5U16 - chains A and G of the 4 polymer chains in the assembly; structure by X-ray diffraction, 2.00 A resolution.

== Chain A ==
Molecule: Major histocompatibility complex class I-related gene protein
Source organism: Homo sapiens
Reference sequence: Q95460 (HMR1_HUMAN); residues 1-270 here correspond to UniProt positions 23-292 (UniProt number = residue number + 22)
Amino-acid sequence (271 residues; row label = number of the first residue in the row; numbering starts at 0):
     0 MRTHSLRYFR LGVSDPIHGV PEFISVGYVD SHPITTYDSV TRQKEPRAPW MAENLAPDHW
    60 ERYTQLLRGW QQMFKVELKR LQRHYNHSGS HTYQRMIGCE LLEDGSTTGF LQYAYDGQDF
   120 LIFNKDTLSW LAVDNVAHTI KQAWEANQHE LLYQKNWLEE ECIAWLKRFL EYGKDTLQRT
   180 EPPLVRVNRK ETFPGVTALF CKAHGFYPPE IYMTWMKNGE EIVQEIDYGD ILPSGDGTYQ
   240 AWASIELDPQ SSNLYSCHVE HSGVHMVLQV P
Disordered / not traced: 190-194, 270
Cystine bridges: C98-C161, C200-C256
Covalent attachments: 2-hydroxynaphthalene-1-carbaldehyde (7WO) linked to K43
Sequence notes: initiating methionine (0); conflict S261 (Cys283 in Q95460)
Ligand contacts: 2-hydroxynaphthalene-1-carbaldehyde (7WO): Y7, T34, H58, W59, Y62, L66, W69, W156, W164, F168
From the paper describing this entry:
  - binding site for 2-hydroxynaphthalene-1-carbaldehyde: K43, H58

== Chain G ==
Molecule: MAIT T-cell receptor alpha chain
Source organism: Homo sapiens
Amino-acid sequence (203 residues; row label = number of the first residue in the row):
     1 GQNIDQPTEM TATEGAIVQI NCTYQTSGFN GLFWYQQHAG EAPTFLSYNV LDGLEEKGRF
    61 SSFLSRSKGY SYLLLKELQM KDSASYLCAV KDSNYQLIWG AGTKLIIKPD IQNPDPAVYQ
   121 LRDSKSSDKS VCLFTDFDSQ TNVSQSKDSD VYITDKCVLD MRSMDFKSNS AVAWSNKSDF
   181 ACANAFNNSI IPEDTFFPSP ESS
Disordered / not traced: 201-203
Cystine bridges: C22-C88, C132-C182

== Chain A / chain G interface ==
Pairs across the interface (30):
  R61(A) - N94(G)  hydrogen bond (side chain-backbone)
  R61(A) - Y95(G)  hydrogen bond (side chain-backbone)
  R61(A) - Q96(G)
  Y62(A) - S93(G)  hydrogen bond (side chain-backbone)
  Y62(A) - N94(G)  hydrogen bond
  Y62(A) - Y95(G)
  L65(A) - N94(G)
  L65(A) - Y95(G)  hydrophobic
  H148(A) - Y48(G)
  H148(A) - E55(G)  salt bridge
  L151(A) - V50(G)
  L151(A) - L51(G)  hydrophobic
  Y152(A) - N30(G)  hydrogen bond
  Y152(A) - Y48(G)
  Y152(A) - V50(G)
  Y152(A) - Y95(G)
  K154(A) - L51(G)
  N155(A) - F29(G)  hydrogen bond (side chain-backbone)
  N155(A) - V50(G)
  N155(A) - L51(G)
  N155(A) - R66(G)  hydrogen bond
  W156(A) - N30(G)
  W156(A) - Y95(G)  hydrogen bond
  E159(A) - R66(G)
  E160(A) - G28(G)
  E160(A) - F29(G)  hydrogen bond (side chain-backbone)
  E160(A) - N30(G)
  E160(A) - S93(G)  hydrogen bond
  W164(A) - S93(G)
  W164(A) - N94(G)
Other interface residues (no listed pair), chain A (13 interface residues in all): W69

== Summary ==
The interface between chain A and chain G involves 13 residues on one side and 12 on the other; the contacts
include 10 hydrogen bonds and 1 salt bridge. Polar contacts include H148(A)-E55(G), R61(A)-N94(G) and
R61(A)-Y95(G). 2-hydroxynaphthalene-1-carbaldehyde is covalently linked to K43(A). From the paper: a binding
site for 2-hydroxynaphthalene-1-carbaldehyde at K43(A) and H58(A).
Chain A is Major histocompatibility complex class I-related gene protein and chain G is MAIT T-cell receptor
alpha chain, both from Homo sapiens; the structure, Structure of human MR1-2-OH-1-NA in complex with human
MAIT A-F7 TCR, was determined by X-ray diffraction, deposited together with 5U1R, 5U17, 5U2V, 5U6Q and 5U72.
